PDB entry 1BEA | X-ray diffraction, 1.95 A resolution | chain A

[Chain A]
Molecule: Bifunctional amylase/serine protease inhibitor
Organism: Zea mays
Reference sequence: P01088 (ITRF_MAIZE); residues 1-127 here correspond to UniProt positions 29-155 (UniProt number = residue number + 28)
Amino-acid sequence (127 residues; each row starts with the number of its first residue):
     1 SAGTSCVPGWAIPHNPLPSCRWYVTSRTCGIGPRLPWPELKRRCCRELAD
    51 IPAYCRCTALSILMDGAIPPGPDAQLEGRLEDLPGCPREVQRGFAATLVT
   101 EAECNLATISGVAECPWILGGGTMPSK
Unresolved in the structure: 1-4, 121-127
Cystine bridges: C6-C55, C20-C44, C29-C86, C45-C104, C57-C115
Swiss-Prot annotation at these positions:
  - active site: R34

[Overview]
UniProt lists active-site residue R34.
Chain A is Bifunctional amylase/serine protease inhibitor (Zea mays); the structure, Bifunctional hageman
factor/amylase inhibitor from maize, was determined by X-ray diffraction, deposited together with 1BFA.
